6DBI - chains C and J of the 10 polymer chains in the assembly; structure by electron microscopy, 3.40 A resolution.

# Chain C
Name: Recombination activating gene 1 - MBP chimera
Organism: Escherichia coli
Notes: EC 2.3.2.27
UniProt: chimeric construct of P0AEX9, O13033: residues -113 to 250 from P0AEX9 (MALE_ECOLI) positions 29-392 (UniProt number = residue number + 142); residues 271-1031 from O13033 positions 271-1031 (same numbers)
Amino-acid sequence (1159 residues; each row starts with the number of its first residue; numbers below 1 keep their minus sign (Met-127 is residue -127)):
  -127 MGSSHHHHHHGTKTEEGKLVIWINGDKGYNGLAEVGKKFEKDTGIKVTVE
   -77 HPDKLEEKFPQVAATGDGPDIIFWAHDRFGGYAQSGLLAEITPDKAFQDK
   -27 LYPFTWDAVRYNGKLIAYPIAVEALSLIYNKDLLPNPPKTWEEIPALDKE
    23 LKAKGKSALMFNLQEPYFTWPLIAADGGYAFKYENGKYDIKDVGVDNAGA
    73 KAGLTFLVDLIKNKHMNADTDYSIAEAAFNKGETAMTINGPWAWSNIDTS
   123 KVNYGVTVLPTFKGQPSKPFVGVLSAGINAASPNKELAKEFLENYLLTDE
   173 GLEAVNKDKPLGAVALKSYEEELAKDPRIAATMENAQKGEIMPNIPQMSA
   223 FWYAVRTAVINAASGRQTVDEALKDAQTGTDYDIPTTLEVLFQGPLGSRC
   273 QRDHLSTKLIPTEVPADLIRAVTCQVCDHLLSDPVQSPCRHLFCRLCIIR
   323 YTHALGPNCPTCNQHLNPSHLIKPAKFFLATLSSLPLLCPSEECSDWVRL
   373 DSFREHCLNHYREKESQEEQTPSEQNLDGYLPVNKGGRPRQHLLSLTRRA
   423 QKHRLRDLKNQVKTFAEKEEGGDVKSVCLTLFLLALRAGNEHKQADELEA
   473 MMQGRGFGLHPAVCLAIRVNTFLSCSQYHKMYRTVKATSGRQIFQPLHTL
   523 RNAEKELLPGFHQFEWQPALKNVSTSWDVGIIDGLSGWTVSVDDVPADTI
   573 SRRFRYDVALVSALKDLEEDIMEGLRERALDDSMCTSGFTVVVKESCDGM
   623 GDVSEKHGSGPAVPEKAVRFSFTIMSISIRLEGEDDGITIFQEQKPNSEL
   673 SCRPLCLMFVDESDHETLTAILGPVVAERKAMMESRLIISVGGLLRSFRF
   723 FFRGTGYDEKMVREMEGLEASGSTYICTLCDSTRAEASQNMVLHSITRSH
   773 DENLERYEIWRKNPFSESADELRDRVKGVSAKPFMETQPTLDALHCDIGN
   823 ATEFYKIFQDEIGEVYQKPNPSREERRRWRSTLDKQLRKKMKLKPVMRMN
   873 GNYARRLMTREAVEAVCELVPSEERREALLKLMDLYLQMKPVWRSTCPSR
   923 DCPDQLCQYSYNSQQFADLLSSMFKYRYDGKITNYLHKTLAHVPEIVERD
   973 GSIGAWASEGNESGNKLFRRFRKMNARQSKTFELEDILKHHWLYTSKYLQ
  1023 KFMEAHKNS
Not modelled in the structure: -127 to 407, 1030-1031
Sequence notes: initiating methionine (-127); expression tag (-126 to -114); linker (251-270)
Ion coordination: Ca2+ site 1: Gly621 (shared with 1 residue of chain G); Ca2+ site 2: Asp730 (shared with DA16(J) of chain J); Zn2+: Cys749, Cys752, His959, His964

# Chain J
Molecule: Forward strand of coding flank
Sequence (16 nucleotides; each row starts with the number of its first residue):
     1 GATCTGGCCTGTCTTA
Ion coordination: Ca2+: DA16 (shared with Asp730(C) of chain C)

# How chain C and chain J interact
Pairs across the interface (18):
  Asp730(C) - DA16(J)  phosphate contact
  Glu731(C) - DT15(J)  phosphate contact
  Glu731(C) - DA16(J)  hydrogen bond to the phosphate
  Lys732(C) - DA16(J)  sugar contact
  Ser743(C) - DT15(J)  hydrogen bond to the sugar
  Gly744(C) - DT14(J)  sugar contact
  Arg756(C) - DT14(J)  hydrogen bond to the phosphate
  His817(C) - DA16(J)  phosphate contact
  Arg845(C) - DT12(J)  salt bridge to the phosphate
  Arg870(C) - DA16(J)  base contact
  Lys953(C) - DC13(J)  salt bridge to the phosphate
  Ile954(C) - DT14(J)  phosphate contact
  Thr955(C) - DT14(J)  phosphate contact
  Thr955(C) - DT15(J)  hydrogen bond to the phosphate
  Asn956(C) - DT14(J)  phosphate contact
  Asn956(C) - DT15(J)  hydrogen bond to the phosphate
  Tyr957(C) - DT15(J)  hydrogen bond to the phosphate
  Tyr957(C) - DA16(J)  phosphate contact

# Summary
The interface between chain C and chain J involves 14 residues on one side and 5 on the other; the contacts
include 6 hydrogen bonds and 2 salt bridges. Polar pairs include Ser743(C)-DT15(J), Glu731(C)-DA16(J) and
Arg756(C)-DT14(J). Asp730(C) and DA16(J) form the Ca2+ site.
Chain C is Recombination activating gene 1 - MBP chimera (Escherichia coli) and chain J is Forward strand of
coding flank; the structure, Cryo-EM structure of RAG in complex with 12-RSS and 23-RSS nicked DNA
intermediates, was determined by electron microscopy together with 6DBJ, 6DBL, 6DBO, 6DBQ, 6DBR, 6DBT and 4
further entries from the same study.
